6T2I - chains A and B; structure by X-ray diffraction, 1.61 A resolution.

== Chain A ==
Molecule: Genome polyprotein
Organism: Southampton virus (serotype 3)
Notes: EC 3.6.1.15, 3.4.22.66, 2.7.7.48
UniProt: Q04544 (POLG_SOUV3); residues 1-172 here correspond to UniProt positions 1100-1271 (UniProt number = residue number + 1099)
Sequence (172 residues; each row starts with the number of its first residue):
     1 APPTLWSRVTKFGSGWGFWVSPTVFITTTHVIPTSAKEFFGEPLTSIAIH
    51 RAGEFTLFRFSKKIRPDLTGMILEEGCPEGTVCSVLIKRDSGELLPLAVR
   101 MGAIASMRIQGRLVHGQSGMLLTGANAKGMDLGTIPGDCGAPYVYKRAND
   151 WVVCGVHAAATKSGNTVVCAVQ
Small-molecule neighbours: N-(2-phenylethyl)methanesulfonamide (JFM): Thr10, Trp19, Phe40, Gly41, Ile64, Arg65
From the paper describing this entry:
  - binding site for N-(2-phenylethyl)methanesulfonamide: Arg65

== Chain B ==
Molecule: Genome polyprotein
Organism: Southampton virus (serotype 3)
Notes: EC 3.6.1.15, 3.4.22.66, 2.7.7.48
UniProt: Q04544 (POLG_SOUV3); residues 2-173 here correspond to UniProt positions 1101-1272 (UniProt number = residue number + 1099)
Sequence (172 residues; row label = number of the first residue in the row):
     2 PPTLWSRVTKFGSGWGFWVSPTVFITTTHVIPTSAKEFFGEPLTSIAIHR
    52 AGEFTLFRFSKKIRPDLTGMILEEGCPEGTVCSVLIKRDSGELLPLAVRM
   102 GAIASMRIQGRLVHGQSGMLLTGANAKGMDLGTIPGDCGAPYVYKRANDW
   152 VVCGVHAAATKSGNTVVCAVQA

== Chain A / chain B interface ==
Residue-residue contacts (37):
  Ala1(A) - Glu93(B)  hydrogen bond (backbone-side chain)
  Ala1(A) - Asp131(B)  hydrogen bond (backbone-side chain)
  Trp6(A) - Glu93(B)  hydrogen bond
  Val82(A) - Met130(B)
  Val82(A) - Leu132(B)  hydrophobic
  Ser84(A) - Met130(B)
  Glu93(A) - Leu94(B)
  Leu94(A) - Gly92(B)  hydrogen bond (backbone-backbone)
  Leu94(A) - Glu93(B)
  Leu94(A) - Leu94(B)  hydrogen bond (backbone-backbone)
  Leu95(A) - Leu94(B)
  Pro96(A) - Leu94(B)
  Pro96(A) - Leu95(B)
  Pro96(A) - Asp131(B)
  Leu97(A) - Pro96(B)  hydrophobic
  Ala98(A) - Leu132(B)  hydrophobic
  Arg100(A) - Leu122(B)  hydrogen bond (side chain-backbone)
  Arg100(A) - Thr123(B)  hydrogen bond (side chain-backbone)
  Leu122(A) - Leu97(B)
  Leu122(A) - Ala98(B)  hydrogen bond (backbone-backbone)
  Thr123(A) - Ser84(B)  hydrogen bond (backbone-side chain)
  Thr123(A) - Pro96(B)
  Thr123(A) - Leu97(B)
  Thr123(A) - Ala98(B)
  Gly124(A) - Ser84(B)
  Gly124(A) - Ala98(B)
  Ala125(A) - Val82(B)
  Asp131(A) - Thr4(B)  hydrogen bond
  Asp131(A) - Leu5(B)  hydrogen bond (side chain-backbone)
  Asp131(A) - Trp6(B)  hydrogen bond (backbone-side chain)
  Leu132(A) - Ser84(B)
  Leu132(A) - Leu86(B)  hydrophobic
  Leu132(A) - Pro96(B)  hydrophobic
  Leu132(A) - Trp151(B)  hydrophobic
  Tyr145(A) - Met130(B)  hydrophobic
  Lys146(A) - Met130(B)  hydrogen bond (backbone-side chain)
  Trp151(A) - Met130(B)  hydrophobic
Other interface residues (no listed pair), chain A (23 interface residues in all): Cys83, Gly92, Val144
Other interface residues (no listed pair), chain B (23 interface residues in all): Cys83, Lys88, Ser91, Gly124

== In short ==
The chain A/chain B interface involves 23 residues from each chain, with 13 hydrogen bonds. Polar contacts
include Ala1(A)-Glu93(B), Ala1(A)-Asp131(B) and Trp6(A)-Glu93(B). Ligands of chain A:
N-(2-phenylethyl)methanesulfonamide. From the paper: a binding site for N-(2-phenylethyl)methanesulfonamide at
Arg65(A).
Chain A is Genome polyprotein and chain B is Genome polyprotein, both from Southampton virus (serotype 3); the
structure, 3C-like protease from Southampton virus complexed with FMOPL000157a, was determined by X-ray
diffraction (same publication as 6T1Q, 6T2X, 6T3G, 6T49, 6T4E, 6T4S and 14 further entries).
